7MHR - chains A and B of the 3 polymer chains in the assembly; structure by X-ray diffraction, 2.77 A resolution.

# Chain A
Protein: Fab heavy chain
From: Mus musculus
Notes: antibody fragment or engineered binder
Chain sequence (219 residues; numbered 1 to 219; the number before each row is that of its first residue):
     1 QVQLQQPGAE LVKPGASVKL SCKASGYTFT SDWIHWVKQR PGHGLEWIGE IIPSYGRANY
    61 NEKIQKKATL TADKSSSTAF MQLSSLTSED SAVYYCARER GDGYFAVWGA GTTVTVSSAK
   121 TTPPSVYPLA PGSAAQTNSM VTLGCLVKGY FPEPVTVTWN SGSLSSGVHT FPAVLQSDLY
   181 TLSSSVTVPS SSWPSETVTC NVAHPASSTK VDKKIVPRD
Cystine bridges: Cys22-Cys96, Cys145-Cys200

# Chain B
Protein: Fab light chain
From: Mus musculus
Notes: antibody fragment or engineered binder
Chain sequence (212 residues; numbered 1 to 212; the number before each row is that of its first residue):
     1 DILLTQSPAI LSVSPGERVS FSCRASQSIG TDIHWYQQRT NGSPRLLIKY ASESISGIPS
    61 RFSGSGSGTD FTLSINSVES EDIANYYCQQ SNRWPFTFGS GTKLEIKRAD AAPTVSIFPP
   121 SSEQLTSGGA SVVCFLNNFY PKDINVKWKI DGSERQNGVL NSWTDQDSKD STYSMSSTLT
   181 LTKDEYERHN SYTCEATHKT STSPIVKSFN RN
Cystine bridges: Cys23-Cys88, Cys134-Cys194

# Interface between chain A and chain B
Pairs across the interface (72; chain A residue first):
  His35(A) - Phe96(B)
  Gln39(A) - Gln38(B)  hydrogen bond
  Gln39(A) - Tyr87(B)  hydrogen bond
  Gly44(A) - Tyr87(B)
  Leu45(A) - Pro44(B)  hydrophobic
  Leu45(A) - Tyr87(B)  hydrophobic
  Leu45(A) - Phe98(B)
  Trp47(A) - Trp94(B)  hydrophobic
  Trp47(A) - Pro95(B)  hydrophobic
  Trp47(A) - Phe96(B)
  Glu50(A) - Trp94(B)  hydrogen bond
  Asn59(A) - Trp94(B)
  Tyr60(A) - Trp94(B)
  Tyr95(A) - Gln38(B)  hydrogen bond
  Tyr95(A) - Gly42(B)  hydrogen bond (side chain-backbone)
  Tyr95(A) - Ser43(B)
  Glu99(A) - Phe96(B)
  Asp102(A) - Tyr50(B)  hydrogen bond (backbone-side chain)
  Gly103(A) - His34(B)  hydrogen bond (backbone-side chain)
  Gly103(A) - Gln89(B)  hydrogen bond (backbone-side chain)
  Gly103(A) - Ser91(B)
  Gly103(A) - Phe96(B)
  Tyr104(A) - His34(B)
  Tyr104(A) - Tyr36(B)
  Tyr104(A) - Leu46(B)  hydrophobic
  Tyr104(A) - Lys49(B)  hydrogen bond
  Tyr104(A) - Tyr50(B)  hydrophobic
  Phe105(A) - Tyr36(B)  hydrogen bond (backbone-side chain)
  Phe105(A) - Leu46(B)
  Phe105(A) - Gln89(B)
  Phe105(A) - Phe96(B)  hydrophobic
  Phe105(A) - Phe98(B)  hydrophobic
  Trp108(A) - Tyr36(B)
  Trp108(A) - Ser43(B)
  Trp108(A) - Pro44(B)
  Gly109(A) - Ser43(B)  hydrogen bond (backbone-side chain)
  Ala110(A) - Ser43(B)
  Tyr127(A) - Ser121(B)
  Tyr127(A) - Gln124(B)
  Tyr127(A) - Ser127(B)  hydrogen bond
  Pro128(A) - Ser121(B)
  Pro128(A) - Glu123(B)
  Leu129(A) - Phe118(B)
  Ala130(A) - Phe118(B)
  Ala130(A) - Pro119(B)
  Thr142(A) - Ser116(B)
  Thr142(A) - Phe118(B)
  Leu146(A) - Ser131(B)
  Lys148(A) - Gln124(B)
  Ser165(A) - Lys169(B)
  Val168(A) - Lys169(B)
  His169(A) - Asn137(B)
  His169(A) - Asn138(B)  hydrogen bond
  His169(A) - Ser174(B)  hydrogen bond
  Phe171(A) - Phe135(B)  hydrophobic
  Phe171(A) - Asn137(B)
  Phe171(A) - Ser162(B)
  Phe171(A) - Thr164(B)
  Phe171(A) - Ser174(B)
  Phe171(A) - Met175(B)
  Phe171(A) - Ser176(B)
  Pro172(A) - Ser162(B)  hydrogen bond (backbone-side chain)
  Pro172(A) - Trp163(B)
  Val174(A) - Leu160(B)  hydrophobic
  Val174(A) - Asn161(B)
  Gln176(A) - Leu160(B)
  Ser183(A) - Phe135(B)
  Ser184(A) - Phe135(B)
  Ser185(A) - Phe135(B)
  Ser185(A) - Asn137(B)  hydrogen bond
  Lys213(A) - Glu123(B)  salt bridge
  Arg218(A) - Pro120(B)  hydrogen bond (side chain-backbone)
Interface residues without a listed pair, chain A (45 interface residues in all): Val37, His43, Glu62, Ala106, Pro131, Gly132, Leu143, Gly144, Thr170
Interface residues without a listed pair, chain B (40 interface residues in all): Val133, Asp167, Thr180

# In short
45 residues of chain A and 40 residues of chain B are in contact; the contacts include 17 hydrogen bonds and 1
salt bridge. Polar pairs include Lys213(A)-Glu123(B), Gln39(A)-Gln38(B) and Gln39(A)-Tyr87(B).
Here chain A is Fab heavy chain and chain B is Fab light chain, both from Mus musculus. Entry 7MHR (KcsA E71V
closed gate with K+) was determined by X-ray diffraction together with 7MHX, 7MJT, 7MK6 and 7MUB from the same
study.
